PDB entry 9DC7 | electron microscopy, 3.29 A resolution | chains A and F of the 60 polymer chains in the assembly

# Chain A (and F)
Molecule: Capsid protein
Organism: adeno-associated virus 5
Notes: chain F of this document is another copy of the same molecule, construct and numbering; everything in this record applies to it too
UniProtKB: Q9YIJ1 (Q9YIJ1_9VIRU); numbering as in UniProt (aligned over 1-724)
Sequence (724 residues; numbered 1 to 724; the number before each row is that of its first residue):
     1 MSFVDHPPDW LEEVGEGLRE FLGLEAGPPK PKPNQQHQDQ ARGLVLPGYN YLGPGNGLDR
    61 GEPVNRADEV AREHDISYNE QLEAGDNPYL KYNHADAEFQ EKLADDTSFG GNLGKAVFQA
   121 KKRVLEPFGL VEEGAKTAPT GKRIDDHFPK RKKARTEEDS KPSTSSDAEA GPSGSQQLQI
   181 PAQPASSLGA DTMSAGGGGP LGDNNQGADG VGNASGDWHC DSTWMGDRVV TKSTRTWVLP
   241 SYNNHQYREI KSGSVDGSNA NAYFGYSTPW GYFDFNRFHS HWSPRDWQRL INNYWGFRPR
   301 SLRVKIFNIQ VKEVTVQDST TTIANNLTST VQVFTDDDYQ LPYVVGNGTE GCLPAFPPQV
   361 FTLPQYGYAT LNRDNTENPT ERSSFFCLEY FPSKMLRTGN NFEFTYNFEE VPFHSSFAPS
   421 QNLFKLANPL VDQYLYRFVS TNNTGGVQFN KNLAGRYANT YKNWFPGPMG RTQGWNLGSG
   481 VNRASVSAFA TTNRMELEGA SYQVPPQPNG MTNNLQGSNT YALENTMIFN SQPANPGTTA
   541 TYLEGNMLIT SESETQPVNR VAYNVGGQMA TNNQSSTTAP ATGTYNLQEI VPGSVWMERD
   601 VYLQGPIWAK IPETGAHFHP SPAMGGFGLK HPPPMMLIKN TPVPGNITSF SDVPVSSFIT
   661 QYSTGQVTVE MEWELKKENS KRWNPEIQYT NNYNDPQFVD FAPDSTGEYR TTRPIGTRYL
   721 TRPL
Disordered / not traced: 1-201

# Chain A / chain F interface
Residue-residue contacts (64; chain A residue first):
  D221(A) - K681(F)
  S283(A) - W683(F)
  P284(A) - W683(F)
  P284(A) - P685(F)
  R285(A) - E678(F)  salt bridge
  R285(A) - R682(F)
  R285(A) - W683(F)  hydrogen bond (backbone-backbone)
  R285(A) - E686(F)  salt bridge
  R285(A) - Q688(F)
  R285(A) - L720(F)
  Q288(A) - P685(F)
  Q288(A) - E686(F)  hydrogen bond (side chain-backbone)
  Q288(A) - Q688(F)
  R289(A) - E678(F)  salt bridge
  R289(A) - S680(F)  hydrogen bond (side chain-backbone)
  N293(A) - N293(F)
  A355(A) - W683(F)
  P357(A) - W683(F)
  E678(A) - R285(F)  salt bridge
  E678(A) - R289(F)  salt bridge
  S680(A) - R289(F)  hydrogen bond (backbone-side chain)
  K681(A) - D221(F)
  R682(A) - R285(F)
  R682(A) - N691(F)
  W683(A) - S283(F)
  W683(A) - P284(F)
  W683(A) - R285(F)  hydrogen bond (backbone-backbone)
  W683(A) - A355(F)
  W683(A) - P357(F)
  W683(A) - F701(F)
  W683(A) - Y709(F)
  N684(A) - V699(F)
  N684(A) - D700(F)
  N684(A) - F701(F)
  P685(A) - P284(F)
  P685(A) - Q288(F)
  P685(A) - Y689(F)  hydrophobic
  P685(A) - N691(F)  hydrogen bond (backbone-side chain)
  P685(A) - F701(F)
  E686(A) - R285(F)  salt bridge
  E686(A) - Q288(F)  hydrogen bond (backbone-side chain)
  E686(A) - N691(F)  hydrogen bond (backbone-backbone)
  I687(A) - T690(F)
  I687(A) - N691(F)
  Q688(A) - R285(F)
  Q688(A) - Q288(F)
  Q688(A) - Q688(F)
  Q688(A) - Y689(F)
  Q688(A) - T690(F)  hydrogen bond (backbone-side chain)
  Y689(A) - P685(F)  hydrophobic
  Y689(A) - Q688(F)
  T690(A) - I687(F)
  T690(A) - Q688(F)  hydrogen bond (side chain-backbone)
  N691(A) - R682(F)
  N691(A) - P685(F)  hydrogen bond (side chain-backbone)
  N691(A) - E686(F)  hydrogen bond (backbone-backbone)
  N691(A) - I687(F)
  V699(A) - N684(F)
  D700(A) - N684(F)
  F701(A) - W683(F)
  F701(A) - N684(F)
  F701(A) - P685(F)
  Y709(A) - W683(F)
  L720(A) - R285(F)
Also at the interface, not in a pair above, chain A (31 interface residues in all): N292, F356, N692, A702
Also at the interface, not in a pair above, chain F (31 interface residues in all): N292, F356, N692, A702

# Summary
The chain A/chain F interface involves 31 residues from each chain, with 12 hydrogen bonds and 6 salt bridges.
Among the polar pairs are R285(A)-E678(F), R285(A)-E686(F) and R289(A)-E678(F).
Both chains are Capsid protein (adeno-associated virus 5). Entry 9DC7 (AAV5 at 80 Degree Celsius) was
determined by electron microscopy together with 9DCB and 9DCC from the same study.
